Entry 3AQ4 (X-ray diffraction, 1.80 A resolution); this record covers chain A.

[Chain A]
Protein: ADP-ribosylation factor 1
Organism: Arabidopsis thaliana
Reference sequence: P36397 (ARF1_ARATH); numbering as in UniProt (aligned over 1-181)
Chain sequence (184 residues; each row starts with the number of its first residue; numbers below 1 keep their minus sign (Gly-2 is residue -2)):
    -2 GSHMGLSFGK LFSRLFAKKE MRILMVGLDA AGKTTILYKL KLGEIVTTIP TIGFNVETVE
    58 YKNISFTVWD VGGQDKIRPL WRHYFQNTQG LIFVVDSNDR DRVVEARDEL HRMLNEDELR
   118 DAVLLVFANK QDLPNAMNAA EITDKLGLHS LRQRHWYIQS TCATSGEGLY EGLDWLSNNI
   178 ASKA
Disordered / not traced: -2 to 3, 70-76, 181
Construct notes: expression tag (-2 to 0)
Metal / ion sites: Mg2+: Thr31 (together with GDP)
Residues lining bound ligands: GDP (guanosine-5'-diphosphate): Leu25, Asp26, Ala27, Ala28, Gly29, Lys30, Thr31, Thr32, Asp67, Asn126, Lys127, Asp129, Leu130, Thr158, Cys159, Ala160, Thr161
Swiss-Prot annotation at these positions:
  - binding site (GTP): Gly24 to Thr31, Asp67 to Gln71, Asn126 to Asp129
  - lipidation: Gly2 (N-myristoyl glycine)
  - mutagenesis: Thr31 (T31N: Constitutively inactive form (GDP-locked form); loss of intracellular protein trafficking), Leu34 (L34F: In bex1; hypersensitivity to the fungal toxin brefeldin A (BFA) leading to developmental defects (including embryonic patterning defects, root bending and growth arrest) and impaired plasma ...), Gln71 (Q71L: Constitutively active form (GTP-locked form))

[In short]
Ligands of chain A: GDP. UniProt lists 17 GTP-binding residues and 3 mutagenesis sites.
Chain A is ADP-ribosylation factor 1 (Arabidopsis thaliana); the structure, Molecular insights into plant cell
proliferation disturbance by Agrobacterium protein 6b, was determined by X-ray diffraction together with 3AQ2
and 3AQ3 from the same study.
